Entry 1XGL (solution NMR); this record covers chains A and B.

Chain A:
Molecule: Insulin
Source organism: Homo sapiens
UniProt: P01308 (INS_HUMAN); residues 1-21 here correspond to UniProt positions 31-51 (UniProt number = residue number + 30)
Sequence (21 residues; each row starts with the number of its first residue):
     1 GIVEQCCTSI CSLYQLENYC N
Cystine bridges: Cys7-Cys11

Chain B:
Molecule: Insulin
Source organism: Homo sapiens
UniProt: P01308 (INS_HUMAN); residues 1-30 here = UniProt positions 1-30
Sequence (30 residues; row label = number of the first residue in the row):
     1 FVNQHLCGSH LVEALYLVCG ERGFFYTPKT

How chain A and chain B interact:
Cross-chain cystine bridges: Cys6(A)-Cys7(B), Cys20(A)-Cys19(B)
Pairs across the interface (21):
  Ile2(A) with Phe25(B)
  Gln5(A) with Leu11(B); Tyr26(B)
  Cys6(A) with Leu6(B); Cys7(B), disulfide; Leu11(B)
  Ile10(A) with Phe1(B)
  Cys11(A) with Phe1(B); Val2(B)
  Ser12(A) with Phe1(B)
  Leu13(A) with Val2(B); Leu6(B)
  Leu16(A) with Leu11(B); Ala14(B)
  Glu17(A) with Val18(B)
  Tyr19(A) with Leu15(B); Cys19(B); Phe25(B)
  Cys20(A) with Cys19(B), disulfide; Arg22(B)
  Asn21(A) with Val18(B)
Interface residues without a listed pair, chain A (14 interface residues in all): Gly1, Cys7
Interface residues without a listed pair, chain B (14 interface residues in all): Gly8, Phe24

Overview:
The chain A/chain B interface involves 14 residues from each chain, with 2 disulfide bonds.
Here chain A is Insulin and chain B is Insulin, both from Homo sapiens. Entry 1XGL (Human insulin disulfide
isomer, NMR, 10 structures) was determined by solution NMR (same publication as 2HIU).
